1TQE - chains D and P of the 5 polymer chains in the assembly; structure by X-ray diffraction, 2.70 A resolution.

# Chain D
Molecule: MEF2 binding site of nur77 promoter
Sequence (17 nucleotides; each row starts with the number of its first residue):
     1 TTGCTTATAA ATAGCTT

# Chain P
Molecule: Myocyte-specific enhancer factor 2B
From: Homo sapiens
UniProtKB: Q02080 (MEF2B_HUMAN); residues 1-93 here = UniProt positions 1-93
Amino-acid sequence (93 residues; numbered 1 to 93; the number before each row is that of its first residue):
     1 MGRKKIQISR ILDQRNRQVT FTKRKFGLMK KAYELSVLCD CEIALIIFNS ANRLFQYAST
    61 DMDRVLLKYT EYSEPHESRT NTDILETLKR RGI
Disordered / not traced: 1, 92-93
Swiss-Prot annotation at these positions:
  - DNA-binding region: Ala58 to Glu86 (Mef2-type)

# Interface between chain D and chain P
Contacting residue pairs (11):
  DT1(D) with Arg15(P), base contact
  DT6(D) with Arg3(P), hydrogen bond to the sugar
  DA7(D) with Arg3(P), salt bridge to the phosphate
  DT8(D) with Gly2(P), hydrogen bond to the base; Arg3(P), sugar contact
  DA9(D) with Gly2(P), hydrogen bond to the sugar; Lys4(P), sugar contact; Lys5(P), sugar contact
  DA10(D) with Lys5(P), phosphate contact
  DA11(D) with Lys31(P), phosphate contact
  DT12(D) with Lys31(P), salt bridge to the phosphate
Interface residues without a listed pair, chain D (9 interface residues in all): DT5
Interface residues without a listed pair, chain P (7 interface residues in all): Lys23

# Summary
Chain D and chain P form an interface of 9 and 7 residues respectively; the contacts include 3 hydrogen bonds
and 2 salt bridges. Polar contacts include DT8(D)-Gly2(P), DT6(D)-Arg3(P) and DA9(D)-Gly2(P).
Chain D is MEF2 binding site of nur77 promoter and chain P is Myocyte-specific enhancer factor 2B (Homo
sapiens); the structure, Mechanism of recruitment of class II histone deacetylases by myocyte enhancer
factor-2, was determined by X-ray diffraction.
